PDB entry 9GB7 | electron microscopy, 3.40 A resolution | chains A and F of the 48 polymer chains in the assembly

[Chain A (and F)]
Name: gp56 - Tail tube protein
Organism: Clostridioides difficile
Notes: chain F of this document is another copy of the same molecule, construct and numbering; everything in this record applies to it too
UniProt: A0A9X8RMX9 (A0A9X8RMX9_CLODI); residues 1-137 here = UniProt positions 1-137
Amino-acid sequence (137 residues; row label = number of the first residue in the row):
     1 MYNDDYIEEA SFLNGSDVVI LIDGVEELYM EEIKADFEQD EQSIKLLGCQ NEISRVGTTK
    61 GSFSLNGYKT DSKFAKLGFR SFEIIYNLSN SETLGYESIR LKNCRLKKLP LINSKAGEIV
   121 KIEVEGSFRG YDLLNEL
Unresolved in the structure: 1-6, 137

[Interface between chain A and chain F]
Contacting residue pairs (71; chain A residue first):
  Ala10(A) - Tyr29(F)
  Ser11(A) - Tyr29(F)  hydrogen bond (backbone-side chain)
  Phe12(A) - Tyr29(F)  hydrophobic
  Phe12(A) - Tyr68(F)  hydrophobic
  Phe12(A) - Ile119(F)  hydrophobic
  Leu13(A) - Lys69(F)
  Leu13(A) - Thr70(F)
  Leu13(A) - Val120(F)  hydrogen bond (backbone-backbone)
  Asn14(A) - Glu118(F)
  Gly15(A) - Ser114(F)
  Gly15(A) - Lys115(F)
  Gly15(A) - Ala116(F)
  Gly15(A) - Glu118(F)  hydrogen bond (backbone-backbone)
  Gly15(A) - Val120(F)
  Ser16(A) - Ala116(F)  hydrogen bond (backbone-backbone)
  Val18(A) - Ser114(F)
  Glu31(A) - Lys115(F)
  Glu31(A) - Ala116(F)  hydrogen bond (backbone-backbone)
  Glu32(A) - Ser114(F)
  Glu32(A) - Lys115(F)
  Ile33(A) - Ile112(F)  hydrophobic
  Ile33(A) - Asn113(F)
  Ile33(A) - Ser114(F)  hydrogen bond (backbone-backbone)
  Lys34(A) - Ile112(F)
  Lys34(A) - Asn113(F)  hydrogen bond
  Ala35(A) - Pro110(F)
  Ala35(A) - Leu111(F)  hydrogen bond (backbone-backbone)
  Ala35(A) - Ile112(F)  hydrogen bond (backbone-backbone)
  Asp36(A) - Lys108(F)  salt bridge
  Asp36(A) - Leu109(F)
  Asp36(A) - Pro110(F)
  Phe37(A) - Phe79(F)
  Phe37(A) - Lys108(F)
  Phe37(A) - Leu109(F)  hydrogen bond (backbone-backbone)
  Glu38(A) - Lys107(F)  salt bridge
  Glu38(A) - Lys108(F)  salt bridge
  Gln39(A) - Phe79(F)
  Gln39(A) - Leu106(F)
  Gln39(A) - Lys107(F)  hydrogen bond (backbone-side chain)
  Glu41(A) - Lys60(F)
  Glu41(A) - Lys107(F)
  Glu41(A) - Ser127(F)  hydrogen bond
  Gln50(A) - Thr58(F)  hydrogen bond (backbone-side chain)
  Gln50(A) - Thr59(F)  hydrogen bond (backbone-backbone)
  Asn51(A) - Phe37(F)
  Asn51(A) - Thr59(F)  hydrogen bond
  Asn51(A) - Arg129(F)
  Glu52(A) - Thr58(F)
  Glu52(A) - Thr59(F)  hydrogen bond (backbone-backbone)
  Glu52(A) - Lys60(F)
  Glu52(A) - Arg129(F)
  Ile53(A) - Arg129(F)
  Ser54(A) - Lys60(F)  hydrogen bond
  Ser54(A) - Arg105(F)
  Ser54(A) - Ser127(F)
  Val56(A) - Arg105(F)
  Thr59(A) - Phe79(F)
  Tyr86(A) - Ile112(F)
  Tyr86(A) - Ser114(F)
  Glu97(A) - Lys69(F)  salt bridge
  Glu97(A) - Ser72(F)
  Ile99(A) - Leu111(F)
  Leu101(A) - Leu111(F)  hydrophobic
  Leu101(A) - Ile112(F)  hydrophobic
  Tyr131(A) - Ala75(F)  hydrogen bond (side chain-backbone)
  Tyr131(A) - Leu109(F)
  Tyr131(A) - Leu111(F)  hydrophobic
  Leu133(A) - Ser72(F)
  Leu133(A) - Lys76(F)
  Glu136(A) - Ser72(F)  hydrogen bond
  Glu136(A) - Lys76(F)
Also at the interface, not in a pair above, chain A (36 interface residues in all): Ser43, Arg55, Leu88, Phe128
Also at the interface, not in a pair above, chain F (30 interface residues in all): Asp71

[In short]
36 residues of chain A and 30 residues of chain F are in contact, with 19 hydrogen bonds and 4 salt bridges.
Polar pairs include Asp36(A)-Lys108(F), Glu38(A)-Lys107(F) and Glu38(A)-Lys108(F).
Chain A and chain F are both gp56 - Tail tube protein (Clostridioides difficile); the structure, Extended
phiCD508 neck, was determined by electron microscopy (same publication as 9G8S, 9GB0, 9GB1, 9GB2 and 9GB5).
